3CZ9 - chain A; structure by X-ray diffraction, 1.15 A resolution.

[Chain A]
Molecule: Protein DJ-1
Source organism: Homo sapiens
UniProtKB: Q99497 (PARK7_HUMAN); residue numbers follow UniProt; this construct covers 1-189
Chain sequence (197 residues; row label = number of the first residue in the row):
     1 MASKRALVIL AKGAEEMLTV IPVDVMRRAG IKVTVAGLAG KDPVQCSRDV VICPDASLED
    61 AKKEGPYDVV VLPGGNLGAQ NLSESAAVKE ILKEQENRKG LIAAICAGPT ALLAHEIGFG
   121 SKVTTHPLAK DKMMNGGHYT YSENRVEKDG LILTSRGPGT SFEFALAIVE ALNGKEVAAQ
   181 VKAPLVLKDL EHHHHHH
Disordered / not traced: 1, 189-197
Sequence notes: engineered mutation L18 (Glu in Q99497); expression tag (190-197)
Swiss-Prot annotation at these positions:
  - active site: C106 (Nucleophile), H126
  - site: D149, G150 (Cleavage)
  - modified residue: A2 (N-acetylalanine), Y67 (Phosphotyrosine), C106 (Cysteine sulfinic acid (-SO2H)), K148 (N6-acetyllysine), K182 (N6-succinyllysine)
  - lipidation (S-palmitoyl cysteine): C46, C53, C106
  - cross-link: K130 (Glycyl lysine isopeptide (Lys-Gly) (interchain with G-Cter in SUMO))
From the paper describing this entry:
  - mutagenesis - R28Q: unchanged stability in response to pKa of C106

[In short]
From UniProt: active-site residues C106 and H126. The paper reports that R28Q leaves stability in response to
pKa of C106 unchanged.
Chain A is Protein DJ-1 (Homo sapiens); the structure, Crystal Structure of E18L DJ-1, was determined by X-ray
diffraction together with 3CY6, 3CYF, 3CZA and 2OR3 from the same study.
